Entry 7YW3 (X-ray diffraction, 2.50 A resolution); this record covers chain A.

# Chain A
Name: tRNA 2'-phosphotransferase 1
Source organism: Homo sapiens
Notes: EC 2.7.1.160
UniProt: Q86TN4 (TRPT1_HUMAN); residue numbers follow UniProt; this construct covers 1-253
Chain sequence (253 residues; row label = number of the first residue in the row):
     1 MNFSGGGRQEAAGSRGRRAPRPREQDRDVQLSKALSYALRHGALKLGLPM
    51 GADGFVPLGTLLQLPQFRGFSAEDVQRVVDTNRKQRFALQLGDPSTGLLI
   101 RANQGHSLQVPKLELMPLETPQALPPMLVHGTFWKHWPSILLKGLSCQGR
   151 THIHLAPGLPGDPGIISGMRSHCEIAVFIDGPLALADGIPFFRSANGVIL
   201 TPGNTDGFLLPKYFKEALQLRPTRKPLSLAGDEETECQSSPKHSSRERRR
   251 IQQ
Not modelled in the structure: 1-24, 163, 231-253
Residues lining bound ligands: HQG ([[(2R,3S,4R,5R)-5-(6-aminopurin-9-yl)-3,4-bis(oxidanyl)oxolan-2-yl]methoxy-oxidanyl-phosphoryl] [(2R,3S,4R,5R)-3,4-bis(oxidanyl)-5-phosphonooxy-oxolan-2-yl]methyl hydrogen phosphate): Arg40, Lys84, Arg86, Gln104, His130, Thr132, Phe133, His136, Ser139, Ile140, Lys143, Gly144, Leu145, Ser146, Gln148, Arg150, His154, Gly168, Met169, Arg170, Phe208
UniProt features mapped onto this chain:
  - modified residue: Met1 (N-acetylmethionine), Ser240 (Phosphoserine)
Reported in the primary citation:
  - binding site for HQG: His130, Thr132, Ser139, Ile140, Ser146, Cys147, Gln148, Gly168
  - conformationally variable residues (side-chain flip): Ser167
  - mutagenesis - R40A, H41A, H130A/T132A, R150A: abolished catalytic activity
  - mutagenesis - S32A/K33A, R40A, H41A, H130A/T132A, I140A/Q148A, N196A/V198A: abolished growth
  - catalytic residues: Arg40, His41
  - mutagenesis - N196A/V198A: decreased catalytic activity
  - mutagenesis - K84A: unchanged growth
  - mutagenesis - H130A/T132A, I140A/Q148A, R150A: abolished binding to NAD
  - mutagenesis - R40A, K84A, R86A: unchanged binding to NAD
  - mutagenesis - R86A: decreased catalytic activity on ssDNA
  - mutagenesis - R86A: decreased catalytic activity on ssRNA

# In short
Bound to chain A: compound HQG. The paper reports catalytic residues Arg40 and His41; S32A/K33A, R40A and
H41A, among others, abolish growth; 9 substitutions were tested in all.
Chain A is tRNA 2'-phosphotransferase 1 (Homo sapiens); the structure, Crystal structure of tRNA
2'-phosphotransferase from Homo sapiens, was determined by X-ray diffraction together with 7YW2 and 7YW4 from
the same study.
